PDB entry 2ZMK | X-ray diffraction, 2.50 A resolution | chains A and B

[Chain A (and B)]
Name: Basic agglutinin
Organism: Psophocarpus tetragonolobus
Notes: chain B of this document is another copy of the same molecule, construct and numbering; everything in this record applies to it too
Reference sequence: O24313 (LEC1_PSOTE); residues 1-241 here correspond to UniProt positions 2-242 (UniProt number = residue number + 1)
Amino-acid sequence (241 residues; row label = number of the first residue in the row):
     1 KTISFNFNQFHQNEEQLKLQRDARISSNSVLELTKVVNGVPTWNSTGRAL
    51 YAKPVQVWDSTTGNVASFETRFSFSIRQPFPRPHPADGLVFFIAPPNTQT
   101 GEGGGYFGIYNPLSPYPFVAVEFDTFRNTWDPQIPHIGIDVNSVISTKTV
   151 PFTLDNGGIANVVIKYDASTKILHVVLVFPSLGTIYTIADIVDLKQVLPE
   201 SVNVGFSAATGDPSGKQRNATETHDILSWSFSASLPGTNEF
Unresolved in the structure: 238-241
Covalent attachments: N-acetylglucosamine (NAG) linked to N44, N219
Ion coordination: Mn2+: E122, D124, D131, H136; Ca2+: D124, F126, N128, D131
Swiss-Prot annotation at these positions:
  - glycosylation (N-linked (GlcNAc...) asparagine): N44, N219

[Interface between chain A and chain B]
Pairs across the interface - 33 pairs, chain A then chain B:
  R71(A) with I185(B), hydrogen bond (side chain-backbone)
  K148(A) with D167(B); S169(B), hydrogen bond; T170(B)
  N161(A) with I185(B)
  V163(A) with I185(B), hydrophobic; T187(B)
  K165(A) with V150(B); T187(B), hydrogen bond (side chain-backbone)
  D167(A) with K148(B), salt bridge
  S169(A) with K148(B), hydrogen bond
  T170(A) with K148(B); D190(B); I191(B)
  I172(A) with D190(B); I191(B), hydrophobic
  H174(A) with T187(B), hydrogen bond; I188(B); A189(B)
  V176(A) with V176(B), hydrophobic; T187(B)
  V178(A) with I185(B), hydrophobic
  I185(A) with R71(B), hydrogen bond (backbone-side chain); V163(B), hydrophobic; V178(B), hydrophobic
  T187(A) with K165(B), hydrogen bond (backbone-side chain); H174(B), hydrogen bond; V176(B)
  I188(A) with H174(B)
  D190(A) with T170(B); I172(B)
  I191(A) with T170(B); I172(B), hydrophobic
Also at the interface, not in a pair above, chain A (19 interface residues in all): V150, A189
Also at the interface, not in a pair above, chain B (20 interface residues in all): N161, G183

[In short]
19 residues of chain A face 20 of chain B across their interface; the contacts include 8 hydrogen bonds and 1
salt bridge. Polar pairs include D167(A)-K148(B), R71(A)-I185(B) and K148(A)-S169(B). N-acetylglucosamine is
covalently linked to N44(A) and N219(A). E122(A), D124(A), D131(A) and H136(A) coordinate Mn2+.
Chain A and chain B are both Basic agglutinin (Psophocarpus tetragonolobus); the structure, Crystl structure
of Basic Winged bean lectin in complex with Gal-alpha-1,4-Gal-Beta-Ethylene, was determined by X-ray
diffraction together with 2ZML and 2ZMN from the same study.
